PDB entry 8YPD | electron microscopy, 2.78 A resolution | chains I and K of the 28 polymer chains in the assembly

Chain I (and K):
Name: LH1 alpha subunit
Source organism: Allochromatium tepidum
Notes: chain K of this document is another copy of the same molecule, construct and numbering; everything in this record applies to it too
Chain sequence (44 residues; each row starts with the number of its first residue):
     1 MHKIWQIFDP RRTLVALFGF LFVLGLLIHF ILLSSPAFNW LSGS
Disordered / not traced: 44
Metal / ion sites: bacteriochlorophyll a Mg near H29 (its only coordinating residue here)
Small-molecule neighbours:
  - bacteriochlorophyll a (BCL), molecule 1: F18, L21, F22, G25, H29, L32, W40
  - bacteriochlorophyll a (BCL), molecule 2: L21, L24, G25, I28, H29, L32, F38
  - spirilloxanthin (CRT), molecule 1: M1, K3, I4, Q6, I7
  - spirilloxanthin (CRT), molecule 2: P10, L14, L17, F18, L21, L24, L27, I28, I31
  - spirilloxanthin (CRT), molecule 3: F22, G25, L26, H29, F30

Chain I / chain K interface:
Pairs across the interface (17; chain I residue first):
  R11(I) - I7(K)
  R11(I) - F8(K)
  R11(I) - R12(K)
  L14(I) - I4(K)  hydrophobic
  L14(I) - F8(K)  hydrophobic
  V15(I) - F8(K)  hydrophobic
  L26(I) - L27(K)  hydrophobic
  F30(I) - L27(K)  hydrophobic
  F30(I) - I31(K)  hydrophobic
  L33(I) - I31(K)  hydrophobic
  L41(I) - I31(K)  hydrophobic
  L41(I) - L32(K)  hydrophobic
  L41(I) - S35(K)
  L41(I) - A37(K)
  L41(I) - F38(K)
  G43(I) - A37(K)
  G43(I) - F38(K)
Other interface residues (no listed pair), chain I (13 interface residues in all): P10, F18, F22, W40, S42
Other interface residues (no listed pair), chain K (12 interface residues in all): F20, L24

Overview:
13 residues of chain I face 12 of chain K across their interface. Bound to chain I: 3 copies of
spirilloxanthin and bacteriochlorophyll a.
Both chains are LH1 alpha subunit (Allochromatium tepidum). Entry 8YPD (Cryo-EM structure of the LH1 complex
from Allochromatium tepidum) was determined by electron microscopy (same publication as 8YPB).
